1QIX - chains A and B; structure by X-ray diffraction, 1.90 A resolution.

[Chain A]
Name: Beta-casomorphin-7
Amino-acid sequence (7 residues; row label = number of the first residue in the row):
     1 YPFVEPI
Disordered / not traced: 1-3

[Chain B]
Name: Elastase
Organism: Sus scrofa
Notes: EC 3.4.21.11
Reference sequence: P00772 (EL1_PIG); the construct lacks a stretch of the UniProt sequence and is renumbered around it, so the offset changes along the chain: 16-36 = UniProt 27-47; 37-65 = UniProt 51-79; 66-99 = UniProt 81-114; 100-145 = UniProt 117-162; 5 more segments
Amino-acid sequence (240 residues; numbered 16 to 245 plus 11 insertion-coded residues; 1 number in that range is skipped by the numbering (no residue carries it; nothing is unmodelled there); the number before each row is that of its first residue; a row labelled like 36A-36C holds insertion residues (36A, then the next letters in order)):
    16 VVGGTEAQRNSWPSQISLQYR
36A-36C SGS
    37 SWAHTCGGTLIRQNWVMTAAHCVDRELTF
   65A R
    66 VVVGEHNLNQNNGTEQYVGVQKIVVHPYWNTDDV
99A-99B AA
   100 GYDIALLRLAQSVTLNSYVQLGVLPRAGTILANNSPCYITGWGLTR
   147 TNGQLAQTLQQAYLPTVDYAICSS
170A-170B SS
   171 YWGSTVKNSMVCAGGDGV
  188A R
   189 SGCQGDSGGPLHCLVNGQYAVHGVTSFVS
  217A R
   218 LGCN
  221A V
   222 TRKPTVFTRVSAYISWINNVIASN
Cystine bridges: Cys42-Cys58, Cys136-Cys201, Cys168-Cys182, Cys191-Cys220
Metal / ion sites: Ca2+: Glu70, Asn72, Gln75, Asn77, Glu80

[How chain A and chain B interact]
Contacting residue pairs - 23 pairs, chain A then chain B:
  Val4(A) with Trp172(B), hydrophobic; Thr175(B); Phe215(B), hydrophobic; Val216(B)
  Glu5(A) with Gln192(B), hydrogen bond; Phe215(B); Val216(B), hydrogen bond (backbone-backbone); Ser217(B)
  Pro6(A) with His57(B); Ser195(B); Ser214(B); Phe215(B), hydrophobic
  Ile7(A) with His57(B); Gly190(B); Cys191(B); Gln192(B); Gly193(B), hydrogen bond (backbone-backbone); Asp194(B), hydrogen bond (backbone-backbone); Ser195(B), hydrogen bond (backbone-side chain); Thr213(B); Ser214(B), hydrogen bond (backbone-backbone); Phe215(B), hydrophobic; Val216(B), hydrophobic
Also at the interface, not in a pair above, chain B (17 interface residues in all): Val99, Arg217A, Thr226

[Overview]
4 residues of chain A and 17 residues of chain B are in contact; the contacts include 6 hydrogen bonds. Polar
pairs include Glu5(A)-Gln192(B), Ile7(A)-Ser195(B) and Glu5(A)-Val216(B). Glu70(B), Asn72(B), Gln75(B),
Asn77(B) and Glu80(B) form the Ca2+ site.
Chain A is Beta-casomorphin-7 and chain B is Elastase (Sus scrofa); the structure, Porcine pancreatic elastase
complexed with human beta-casomorphin-7, was determined by X-ray diffraction.
